2O61 - chains A and B of the 4 polymer chains in the assembly; structure by X-ray diffraction, 2.80 A resolution.

# Chain A
Name: Transcription factor p65/Interferon regulatory factor 7/Interferon regulatory factor 3 fusion protein
Organism: Homo sapiens
Reference sequence: chimeric construct of Q04206, Q92985, Q14653: residues 20-291 from Q04206 (TF65_HUMAN) positions 20-291 (same numbers); residues 1008-1125 from Q92985 positions 8-125 (UniProt number = residue number - 1000); residues 2009-2111 from Q14653 positions 9-111 (UniProt number = residue number - 2000)
Chain sequence (540 residues; each row starts with the number of its first residue; note: 1563 numbers in that range are skipped by the numbering (no residue carries them; nothing is unmodelled there)):
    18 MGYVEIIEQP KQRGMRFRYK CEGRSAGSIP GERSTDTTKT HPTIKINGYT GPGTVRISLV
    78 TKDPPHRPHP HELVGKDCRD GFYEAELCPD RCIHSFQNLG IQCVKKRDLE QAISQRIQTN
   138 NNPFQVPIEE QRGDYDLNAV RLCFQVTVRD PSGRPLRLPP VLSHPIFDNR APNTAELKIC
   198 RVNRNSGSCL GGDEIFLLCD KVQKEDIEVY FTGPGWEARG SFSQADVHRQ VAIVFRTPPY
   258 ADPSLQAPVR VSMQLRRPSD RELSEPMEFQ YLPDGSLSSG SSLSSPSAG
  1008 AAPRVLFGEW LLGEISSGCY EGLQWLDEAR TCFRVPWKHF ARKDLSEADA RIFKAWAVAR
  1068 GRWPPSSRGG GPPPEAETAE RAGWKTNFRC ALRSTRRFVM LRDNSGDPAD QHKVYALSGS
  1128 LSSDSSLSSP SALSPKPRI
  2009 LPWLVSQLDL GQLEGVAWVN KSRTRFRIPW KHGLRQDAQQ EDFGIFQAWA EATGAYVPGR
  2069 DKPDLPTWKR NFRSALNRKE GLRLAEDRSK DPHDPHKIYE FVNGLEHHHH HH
Unresolved in the structure: 18, 292-306, 1076-1078, 1133-1146, 2112-2120
Construct notes: initiating methionine (18); cloning artifact (19); linker (292-306, 1126-1146); engineered mutation Gln-1118 (Pro404 in Q92985); expression tag (2112-2120)
UniProt features mapped onto this chain:
  - modified residue: Cys-38 (Cysteine persulfide), Ser-75 (Microbial infection: Phosphoserine), Lys-122 (N6-acetyllysine), Lys-123 (N6-acetyllysine), Lys-218 (N6-acetyllysine), Lys-221 (N6-acetyllysine), Thr-254 (Phosphothreonine), Ser-276 (Phosphoserine), Ser-281 (Phosphoserine), Lys-1092 (N6-acetyllysine), Ser-2014 (Phosphoserine), Thr-2075 (Phosphothreonine), Ser-2097 (Phosphoserine)
  - cross-link (Glycyl lysine isopeptide (Lys-Gly)): Lys-37 (interchain with G-Cter in SUMO3), Lys-122 (interchain with G-Cter in SUMO3), Lys-123 (interchain with G-Cter in SUMO3)
  - DNA-binding region: Arg-1011 (IRF tryptophan pentad repeat)
From the paper describing this entry:
  - binding site for the 36-nt DNA strand: His-1046, Thr-1093, Arg-1096, Cys-1097
  - binding site for the 34-nt DNA strand: Ala-1098
  - specificity-determining residues: Ala-1048, Thr-1093

# Chain B
Name: Nuclear factor NF-kappa-B p105 subunit
Organism: Homo sapiens
Notes: fragment: RHR region
Reference sequence: P19838 (NFKB1_HUMAN); residues 38-350 here correspond to UniProt positions 40-352 (UniProt number = residue number + 2)
Chain sequence (314 residues; row label = number of the first residue in the row):
    37 MDGPYLQILE QPKQRGFRFR YVCEGPSHGG LPGASSEKNK KSYPQVKICN YVGPAKVIVQ
    97 LVTNGKNIHL HAHSLVGKHC EDGICTVTAG PKDMVVGFAN LGILHVTKKK VFETLEARMT
   157 EACIRGYNPG LLVHPDLAYL QAEGGGDRQL GDREKELIRQ AALQQTKEMD LSVVRLMFTA
   217 FLPDSTGSFT RRLEPVVSDA IYDSKAPNAS NLKIVRMDRT AGCVTGGEEI YLLCDKVQKD
   277 DIQIRFYEEE ENGGVWEGFG DFSPTDVHRQ FAIVFKTPKY KDINITKPAS VFVQLRRKSD
   337 LETSEPKPFL YYPE
Construct notes: initiating methionine (37)
From the paper describing this entry:
  - binding site for the 36-nt DNA strand: Ser-63, His-64, Gly-65, Asn-136
  - specificity-determining residues: His-64

# Interface between chain A and chain B
Contacting residue pairs - 35 pairs, chain A then chain B:
  Cys-197(A) with His-304(B)
  Arg-198(A) with Glu-265(B), salt bridge; Tyr-267(B); Asp-302(B), salt bridge; Val-310(B)
  Val-199(A) with Tyr-267(B), hydrogen bond (backbone-side chain)
  Asn-200(A) with Asp-254(B), hydrogen bond; Tyr-267(B)
  Glu-211(A) with Arg-252(B), salt bridge
  Phe-213(A) with Met-253(B); Asp-254(B); Tyr-267(B), hydrophobic
  Leu-215(A) with Tyr-267(B), hydrophobic; His-304(B); Ala-308(B), hydrophobic; Val-310(B), hydrophobic
  Cys-216(A) with His-304(B), hydrogen bond (backbone-side chain)
  Asp-217(A) with Arg-305(B), salt bridge
  Asp-243(A) with Arg-252(B), salt bridge
  His-245(A) with Val-251(B); Leu-269(B); Cys-270(B), hydrogen bond (side chain-backbone); Phe-307(B), hydrogen bond (side chain-backbone)
  Arg-246(A) with Asp-271(B), salt bridge; Phe-307(B)
  Val-248(A) with His-304(B); Arg-305(B); Phe-307(B), hydrophobic
  Ala-249(A) with Leu-269(B), hydrophobic
  Val-251(A) with Arg-252(B); Leu-269(B), hydrophobic
  Arg-253(A) with Arg-252(B)
  Ala-1008(A) with Arg-252(B)
  Gly-1068(A) with Asn-75(B), hydrogen bond (backbone-side chain)
  Arg-1069(A) with Asn-75(B)
Interface residues without a listed pair, chain A (20 interface residues in all): Trp-1070
From the paper, about this interface:
  - residue pairs: Gly-1068(A)/Asn-75(B) (backbone contact)
  - interface residues, chain B: Asn-75(B)

# Summary
Chain A and chain B form an interface of 20 and 16 residues respectively; the contacts include 6 hydrogen
bonds and 6 salt bridges. Among the polar pairs are Arg-198(A)/Glu-265(B), Arg-198(A)/Asp-302(B) and
Glu-211(A)/Arg-252(B). The paper describes a backbone contact between Gly-1068(A) and Asn-75(B). The paper
reports a binding site for the 36-nt DNA strand at His-1046(A), Thr-1093(A) and Ser-63(B) among others; a
binding site for the 34-nt DNA strand at Ala-1098(A).
Chain A is Transcription factor p65/Interferon regulatory factor 7/Interferon regulatory factor 3 fusion
protein and chain B is Nuclear factor NF-kappa-B p105 subunit, both from Homo sapiens; the structure, Crystal
Structure of NFkB, IRF7, IRF3 bound to the interferon-b enhancer, was determined by X-ray diffraction together
with 2O6G from the same study.
